PDB entry 8ES8 | electron microscopy, 2.65 A resolution | chains Y and A of the 11 polymer chains in the assembly

Chain Y:
Name: T-cell surface glycoprotein CD3 zeta chain
Source organism: Homo sapiens
UniProtKB: P20963 (CD3Z_HUMAN); numbering as in UniProt (aligned over 1-164)
Amino-acid sequence (173 residues; each row starts with the number of its first residue):
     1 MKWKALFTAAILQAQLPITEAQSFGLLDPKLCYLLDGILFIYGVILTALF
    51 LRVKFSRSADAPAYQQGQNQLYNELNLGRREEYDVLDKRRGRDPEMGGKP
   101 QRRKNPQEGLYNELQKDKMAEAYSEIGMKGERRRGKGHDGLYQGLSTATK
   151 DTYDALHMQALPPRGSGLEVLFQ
Unresolved in the structure: 1-24, 56-173
Sequence notes: expression tag (165-173)

Chain A:
Name: PN45545 TCR alpha chain
Source organism: Homo sapiens
Amino-acid sequence (278 residues; numbered -19 to 258; the number before each row is that of its first residue; numbers below 1 keep their minus sign (Met-19 is residue -19)):
   -19 MSLSSLLKVVTASLWLGPGIAQKITQTQPGMFVQEKEAVTLDCTYDTSDP
    31 SYGLFWYKQPSSGEMIFLIYQGSYDQQNATEGRYSLNFQKARKSANLVIS
    81 ASQLGDSAMYFCAMRGGGSGGSYIPTFGRGTSLIVHPNIQNPDPAVYQLR
   131 DSKSSDKSVCLFTDFDSQTNVSQSKDSDVYITDKTVLDMRSMDFKSNSAV
   181 AWSNKSDFACANAFNNSIIPEDTFFPSPESSCDVKLVEKSFETDTNLNFQ
   231 NLSVIGFRILLLKVAGFNLLMTLRLWSS
Unresolved in the structure: -19 to 1
Disulfide bonds: Cys23-Cys92, Cys140-Cys190
Covalent attachments: N-acetylglucosamine (NAG) linked to Asn58, Asn150, Asn184, Asn195

Interface between chain Y and chain A:
Residue-residue contacts (7; chain Y residue first):
  Tyr33(Y) with Val234(A)
  Asp36(Y) with Arg238(A), salt bridge
  Phe40(Y) with Ala245(A), hydrophobic
  Thr47(Y) with Leu249(A)
  Leu51(Y) with Leu253(A), hydrophobic
  Arg52(Y) with Trp256(A)
  Phe55(Y) with Ser257(A)
Interface residues without a listed pair, chain Y (10 interface residues in all): Leu27, Val44, Ala48
Interface residues without a listed pair, chain A (9 interface residues in all): Phe221, Leu242

Overview:
The interface between chain Y and chain A involves 10 residues on one side and 9 on the other, with 1 salt
bridge. The salt-bridged pair is Asp36(Y)-Arg238(A). N-acetylglucosamine is covalently linked to Asn58(A),
Asn150(A), Asn184(A) and Asn195(A).
Here chain Y is T-cell surface glycoprotein CD3 zeta chain and chain A is PN45545 TCR alpha chain, both from
Homo sapiens. Entry 8ES8 (CryoEM structure of PN45545 TCR-CD3 in complex with HLA-A2 MAGEA4 (230-239)) was
determined by electron microscopy together with 8ES7, 8ES9, 8ESA and 8ESB from the same study.
